PDB entry 9QVE | electron microscopy, 2.77 A resolution | chain A

== Chain A ==
Molecule: Capsid protein
Source organism: Satellite tobacco necrosis virus 1
UniProtKB: P03606 (CAPSD_STNV1); numbering as in UniProt (aligned over 1-196)
Chain sequence (196 residues; each row starts with the number of its first residue):
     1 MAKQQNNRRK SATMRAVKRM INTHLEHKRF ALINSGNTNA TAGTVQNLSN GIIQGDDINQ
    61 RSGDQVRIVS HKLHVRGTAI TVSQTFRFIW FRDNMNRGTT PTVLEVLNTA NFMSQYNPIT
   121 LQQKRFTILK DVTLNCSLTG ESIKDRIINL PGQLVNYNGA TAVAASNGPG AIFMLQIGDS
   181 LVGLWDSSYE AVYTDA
Disordered / not traced: 1-12
Metal / ion sites: Mg2+ site 1 near Glu26 (its only coordinating residue here); Mg2+ site 2 near Asp56 (its only coordinating residue here); Mg2+ site 3 near Thr139 (its only coordinating residue here)
Swiss-Prot annotation at these positions:
  - region: Met1 to Arg19 (RNA-binding)
  - binding site (Ca(2+)): Glu26, Asp56, Ser62, Gln65, Thr139, Asp195

== In short ==
UniProt lists 6 Ca2+-binding residues.
Chain A is Capsid protein (Satellite tobacco necrosis virus 1); the structure, Satellite Tobacco Necrosis
Virus-1, was determined by electron microscopy, deposited together with 9QVF, 9QVG and 9QVH.
